Entry 6C9Y (electron microscopy, 4.25 A resolution (low resolution: residue-level contacts below are approximate; hydrogen-bond / salt-bridge calls are withheld)); this record covers chains C and E of the 6 polymer chains in the assembly.

Chain C:
Protein: DNA-directed RNA polymerase subunit beta
From: Escherichia coli (strain K12)
Notes: EC 2.7.7.6
UniProtKB: P0A8V2 (RPOB_ECOLI); residues 1-1342 here = UniProt positions 1-1342
Sequence (1342 residues; row label = number of the first residue in the row):
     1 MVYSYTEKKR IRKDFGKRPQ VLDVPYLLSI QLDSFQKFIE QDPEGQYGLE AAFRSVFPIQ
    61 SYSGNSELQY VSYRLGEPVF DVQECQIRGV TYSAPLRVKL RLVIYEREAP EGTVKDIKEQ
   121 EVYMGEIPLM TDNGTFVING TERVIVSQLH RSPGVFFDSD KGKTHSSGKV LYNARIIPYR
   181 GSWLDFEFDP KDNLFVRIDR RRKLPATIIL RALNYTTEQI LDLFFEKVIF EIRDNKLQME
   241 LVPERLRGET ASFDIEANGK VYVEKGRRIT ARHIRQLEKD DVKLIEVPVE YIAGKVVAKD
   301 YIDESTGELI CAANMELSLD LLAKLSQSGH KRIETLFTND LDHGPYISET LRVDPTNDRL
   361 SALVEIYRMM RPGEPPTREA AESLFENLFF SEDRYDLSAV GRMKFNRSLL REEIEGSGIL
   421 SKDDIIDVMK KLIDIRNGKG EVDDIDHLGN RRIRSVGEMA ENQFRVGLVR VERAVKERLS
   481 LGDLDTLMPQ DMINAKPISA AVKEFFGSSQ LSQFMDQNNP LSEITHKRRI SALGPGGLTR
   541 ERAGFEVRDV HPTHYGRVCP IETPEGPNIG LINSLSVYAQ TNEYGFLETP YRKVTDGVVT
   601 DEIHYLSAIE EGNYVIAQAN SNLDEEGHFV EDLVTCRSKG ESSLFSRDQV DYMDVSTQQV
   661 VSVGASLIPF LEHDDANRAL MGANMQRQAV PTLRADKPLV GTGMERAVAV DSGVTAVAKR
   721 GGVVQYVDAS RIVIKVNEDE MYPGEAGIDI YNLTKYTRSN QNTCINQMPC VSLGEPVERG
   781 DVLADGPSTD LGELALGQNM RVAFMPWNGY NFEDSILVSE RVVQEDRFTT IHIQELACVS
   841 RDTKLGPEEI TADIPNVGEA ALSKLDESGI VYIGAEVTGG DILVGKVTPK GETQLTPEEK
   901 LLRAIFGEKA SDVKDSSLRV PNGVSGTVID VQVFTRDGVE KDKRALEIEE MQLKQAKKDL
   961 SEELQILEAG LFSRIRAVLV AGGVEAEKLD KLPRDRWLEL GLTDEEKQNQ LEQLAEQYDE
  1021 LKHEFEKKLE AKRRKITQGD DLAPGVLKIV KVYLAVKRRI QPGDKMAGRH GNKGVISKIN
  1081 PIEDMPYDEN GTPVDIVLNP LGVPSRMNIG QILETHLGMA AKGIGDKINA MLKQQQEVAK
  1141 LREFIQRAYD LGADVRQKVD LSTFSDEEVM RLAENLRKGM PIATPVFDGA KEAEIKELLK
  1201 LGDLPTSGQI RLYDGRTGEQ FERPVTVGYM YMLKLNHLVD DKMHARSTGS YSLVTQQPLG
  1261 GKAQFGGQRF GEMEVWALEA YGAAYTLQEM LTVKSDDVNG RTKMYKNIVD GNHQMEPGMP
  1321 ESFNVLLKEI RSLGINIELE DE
Disordered / not traced: 1-2

Chain E:
Protein: DNA-directed RNA polymerase subunit omega
From: Escherichia coli (strain K12)
Notes: EC 2.7.7.6
UniProtKB: P0A800 (RPOZ_ECOLI); residues 1-91 here = UniProt positions 1-91
Sequence (91 residues; row label = number of the first residue in the row):
     1 MARVTVQDAV EKIGNRFDLV LVAARRARQM QVGGKDPLVP EENDKTTVIA LREIEEGLIN
    61 NQILDVRERQ EQQEQEAAEL QAVTAIAEGR R
Disordered / not traced: 1, 78-91

Chain C / chain E interface:
Pairs across the interface - 6 pairs, chain C then chain E:
  Gly1282(C) - Phe17(E)
  Gly1311(C) - Gln31(E)
  Asn1312(C) - Gln31(E)
  His1313(C) - Arg28(E)
  His1313(C) - Gln31(E)
  Gln1314(C) - Arg28(E)
Interface residues without a listed pair, chain C (7 interface residues in all): Tyr1285, Met1315
Interface residues without a listed pair, chain E (5 interface residues in all): Leu21, Val32

Summary:
Chain C and chain E form an interface of 7 and 5 residues respectively.
Chain C is DNA-directed RNA polymerase subunit beta and chain E is DNA-directed RNA polymerase subunit omega,
both from Escherichia coli (strain K12); the structure, Cryo-EM structure of E. coli RNAP sigma70 holoenzyme,
was determined by electron microscopy, deposited together with 6CA0.
